PDB entry 3TCJ | X-ray diffraction, 1.93 A resolution | chains A and T of the 3 polymer chains in the assembly

== Chain A ==
Protein: CcdB
Organism: Aliivibrio fischeri
UniProtKB: Q84B82 (Q84B82_VIBFI); numbering as in UniProt (aligned over 1-105)
Sequence (105 residues; each row starts with the number of its first residue):
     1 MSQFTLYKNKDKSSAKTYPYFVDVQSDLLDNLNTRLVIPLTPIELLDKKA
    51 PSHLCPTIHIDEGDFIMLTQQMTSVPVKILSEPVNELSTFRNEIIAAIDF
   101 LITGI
Disordered / not traced: 1

== Chain T ==
Protein: Protein CcdA
UniProtKB: P62553 (CCDA_ECO57); numbering as in UniProt (aligned over 37-72)
Sequence (36 residues; numbered 37 to 72; the number before each row is that of its first residue):
    37 RRLRAERWKAENQEGMAEVARFIEMNGSFADENRDW
Disordered / not traced: 37-39

== How chain A and chain T interact ==
Pairs across the interface (22; chain A residue first):
  Y18(A) - W72(T)  hydrophobic
  D27(A) - K45(T)  hydrogen bond (backbone-side chain)
  L28(A) - A41(T)
  L28(A) - W44(T)  hydrophobic
  L28(A) - K45(T)
  L29(A) - W44(T)  hydrophobic
  L29(A) - M52(T)  hydrophobic
  D30(A) - K45(T)  salt bridge
  N31(A) - K45(T)
  N31(A) - Q49(T)
  N31(A) - M52(T)
  N33(A) - A56(T)
  P39(A) - W72(T)  hydrophobic
  Q71(A) - D71(T)  hydrogen bond (side chain-backbone)
  Q71(A) - W72(T)  hydrogen bond (backbone-side chain)
  T73(A) - R70(T)  hydrogen bond
  T73(A) - W72(T)
  S74(A) - A66(T)
  S74(A) - D67(T)
  S74(A) - R70(T)  hydrogen bond (backbone-side chain)
  V75(A) - R70(T)
  P76(A) - D67(T)
Also at the interface, not in a pair above, chain A (16 interface residues in all): N9, S14, L32

== In short ==
Chain A and chain T form an interface of 16 and 11 residues respectively; the contacts include 5 hydrogen
bonds and 1 salt bridge. Polar pairs include D30(A)-K45(T), D27(A)-K45(T) and Q71(A)-D71(T).
Here chain A is CcdB (Aliivibrio fischeri) and chain T is Protein CcdA. Entry 3TCJ (CcdB dimer from V. fisheri
in complex with one C-terminal domain of F-plasmid CcdA) was determined by X-ray diffraction.
